3U7Y - chains H and L of the 3 polymer chains in the assembly; structure by X-ray diffraction, 2.45 A resolution.

[Chain H]
Molecule: NIH45-46 heavy chain, Ig gamma-1 chain C region
From: Homo sapiens
UniProtKB: P01857 (IGHG1_HUMAN); residues 118-221 here correspond to UniProt positions 1-104 (UniProt number = residue number - 117)
Amino-acid sequence (229 residues; each row starts with the number of its first residue; a row labelled like 82A-82C holds insertion residues (82A, then the next letters in order)):
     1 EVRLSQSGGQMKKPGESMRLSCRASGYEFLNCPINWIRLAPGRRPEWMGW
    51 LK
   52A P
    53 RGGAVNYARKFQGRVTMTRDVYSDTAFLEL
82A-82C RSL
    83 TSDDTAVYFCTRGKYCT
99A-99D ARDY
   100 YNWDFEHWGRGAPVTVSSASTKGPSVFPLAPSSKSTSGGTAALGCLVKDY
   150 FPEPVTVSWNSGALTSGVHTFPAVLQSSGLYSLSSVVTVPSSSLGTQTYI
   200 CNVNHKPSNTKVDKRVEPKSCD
Not modelled in the structure: 133-136, 219-221
Modified positions: Glu-1 (pyroglutamic acid; PCA)
Curated features (UniProtKB/Swiss-Prot):
  - region: Glu-216 to Asp-221 (Hinge)
Cystine bridges: Cys-22/Cys-92, Cys-32/Cys-98, Cys-144/Cys-200
Residues lining bound ligands: citrate anion (FLC): Val-2, Tyr-27, Arg-94, Lys-96, Cys-98, Glu-105, His-106
What the authors report for this chain:
  - contacts within the chain: Lys-52/Tyr-99D (hydrogen bond), Tyr-97/Asp-99C (hydrogen bond)
  - conformationally variable residues (side-chain flip): Tyr-74

[Chain L]
Molecule: NIH45-46 light chain, Ig kappa chain C region
From: Homo sapiens
UniProtKB: P01834 (IGKC_HUMAN); residues 105-210 here correspond to UniProt positions 1-106 (UniProt number = residue number - 104)
Amino-acid sequence (210 residues; row label = number of the first residue in the row):
     1 EIVLTQSPATLSLSPGETAIISCRTSQSGSLAWYQQRPGQAPRLVIYSGS
    51 TRAAGIPDRFSGSRWGADYNLSISNLESGDFGVYYCQQYEFFGQGTKVQV
   101 DIKRTVAAPSVFIFPPSDEQLKSGTASVVCLLNNFYPREAKVQWKVDNAL
   151 QSGNSQESVTEQDSKDSTYSLSSTLTLSKADYEKHKVYACEVTHQGLSSP
   201 VTKSFNRGEC
Not modelled in the structure: 1-2
Cystine bridges: Cys-23/Cys-86, Cys-130/Cys-190
Covalent attachments: N-acetylglucosamine (NAG) linked to Asn-70
What the authors report for this chain:
  - post-translational modification sites: Asn-70
  - conformationally variable residues (side-chain flip): Tyr-89

[Interface between chain H and chain L]
Residue-residue contacts (59):
  Leu-39(H) / Gln-36(L)
  Leu-39(H) / Pro-42(L)  hydrophobic
  Leu-39(H) / Tyr-85(L)  hydrophobic
  Arg-44(H) / Leu-4(L)  hydrogen bond (side chain-backbone)
  Arg-44(H) / Phe-92(L)  hydrogen bond (side chain-backbone)
  Arg-44(H) / Gly-93(L)
  Arg-44(H) / Gln-94(L)
  Pro-45(H) / Tyr-85(L)
  Pro-45(H) / Phe-92(L)  hydrophobic
  Pro-45(H) / Gly-93(L)
  Trp-47(H) / Glu-90(L)
  Phe-91(H) / Ala-41(L)  hydrophobic
  Phe-91(H) / Pro-42(L)
  Lys-96(H) / Tyr-47(L)
  Tyr-100(H) / Ser-30(L)
  Tyr-100(H) / Tyr-89(L)
  Trp-102(H) / Tyr-34(L)  hydrogen bond (backbone-side chain)
  Trp-102(H) / Gln-87(L)  hydrogen bond (backbone-side chain)
  Trp-102(H) / Tyr-89(L)
  Trp-102(H) / Glu-90(L)
  Asp-103(H) / Tyr-34(L)
  Asp-103(H) / Tyr-47(L)
  Phe-104(H) / Tyr-34(L)  hydrogen bond (backbone-side chain)
  Phe-104(H) / Leu-44(L)
  Phe-104(H) / Gln-87(L)
  Glu-105(H) / Leu-44(L)
  Trp-107(H) / Tyr-34(L)  hydrophobic
  Trp-107(H) / Pro-42(L)
  Gly-108(H) / Ala-41(L)
  Val-125(H) / Glu-119(L)
  Phe-126(H) / Ser-117(L)
  Phe-126(H) / Glu-119(L)
  Phe-126(H) / Gln-120(L)
  Pro-127(H) / Ser-117(L)
  Leu-128(H) / Phe-114(L)  hydrophobic
  Leu-128(H) / Val-129(L)  hydrophobic
  Ala-129(H) / Phe-114(L)
  Ala-141(H) / Phe-112(L)  hydrophobic
  Ala-141(H) / Phe-114(L)
  Leu-145(H) / Ser-127(L)
  Lys-147(H) / Ser-127(L)
  His-168(H) / Asn-133(L)
  His-168(H) / Asn-134(L)  hydrogen bond
  His-168(H) / Asp-163(L)
  His-168(H) / Ser-170(L)  hydrogen bond
  Phe-170(H) / Leu-131(L)  hydrophobic
  Phe-170(H) / Ser-158(L)
  Phe-170(H) / Thr-160(L)
  Phe-170(H) / Ser-170(L)
  Phe-170(H) / Leu-171(L)
  Phe-170(H) / Ser-172(L)
  Pro-171(H) / Ser-158(L)  hydrogen bond (backbone-side chain)
  Pro-171(H) / Val-159(L)
  Val-173(H) / Glu-157(L)
  Leu-174(H) / Gln-156(L)
  Gln-175(H) / Gln-156(L)
  Val-185(H) / Leu-131(L)  hydrophobic
  Thr-187(H) / Asn-133(L)
  Lys-213(H) / Glu-119(L)  salt bridge
Also at the interface, not in a pair above, chain H (36 interface residues in all): Arg-43, Thr-139, Leu-142, Thr-169, Ser-183, Lys-218
Also at the interface, not in a pair above, chain L (40 interface residues in all): Val-3, Ala-32, Ala-54, Ser-123, Thr-125, Cys-210

[Summary]
Chain H and chain L form an interface of 36 and 40 residues respectively, with 8 hydrogen bonds and 1 salt
bridge. Polar pairs include Lys-213(H)/Glu-119(L), Arg-44(H)/Leu-4(L) and Arg-44(H)/Phe-92(L). Ligands of
chain H: citrate anion. Covalently linked N-acetylglucosamine: at Asn-70(L). From the paper: a modification
site at Asn-70(L); conformational variability at Tyr-74(H) and Tyr-89(L).
Chain H is NIH45-46 heavy chain, Ig gamma-1 chain C region and chain L is NIH45-46 light chain, Ig kappa chain
C region, both from Homo sapiens; the structure, Structure of NIH45-46 Fab in complex with gp120 of 93TH057
HIV, was determined by X-ray diffraction, deposited together with 3U7W.
